PDB entry 5FVF | X-ray diffraction, 2.75 A resolution | chains B and C of the 4 polymer chains in the assembly

Chain B (and C):
Name: Green to red photoconvertible GFP-like protein EosFP
From: Lobophyllia hemprichii
Notes: chain C of this document is another copy of the same molecule, construct and numbering; everything in this record applies to it too
Reference sequence: Q5S6Z9 (Q5S6Z9_LOBHE); aligned to UniProt positions 1-223 over residues 1-223
Chain sequence (223 residues; row label = number of the first residue in the row; note: 2 numbers in that range are skipped by the numbering (no residue carries them; nothing is unmodelled there); numbers below 1 keep their minus sign (His-1 is residue -1)):
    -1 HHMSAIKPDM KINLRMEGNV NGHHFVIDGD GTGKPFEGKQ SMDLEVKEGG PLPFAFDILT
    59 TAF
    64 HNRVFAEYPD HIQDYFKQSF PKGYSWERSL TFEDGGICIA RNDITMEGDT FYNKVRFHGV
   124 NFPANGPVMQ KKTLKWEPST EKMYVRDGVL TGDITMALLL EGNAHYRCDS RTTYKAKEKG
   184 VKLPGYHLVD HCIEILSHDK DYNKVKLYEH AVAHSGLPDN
Differences from the reference sequence: expression tag (-1 to 0); chromophore (64, 64, 64); engineered mutation Ser173 (Phe in Q5S6Z9), Leu191 (Phe in Q5S6Z9)
Modified positions: His64 (chromophore; 5SQ)
Covalent attachments: covalent link Phe61-His64

Interface between chain B and chain C:
Contacting residue pairs (36):
  Glu96(B) - Arg149(C)  salt bridge
  Glu140(B) - Tyr189(C)
  Pro141(B) - Tyr189(C)  hydrogen bond (backbone-side chain)
  Pro141(B) - Leu191(C)
  Pro141(B) - Ser218(C)
  Pro141(B) - Leu220(C)
  Thr143(B) - Thr143(C)
  Lys145(B) - Thr143(C)
  Lys145(B) - Thr158(C)
  Tyr147(B) - His168(C)
  Arg149(B) - Glu96(C)  salt bridge
  Arg149(B) - His168(C)
  Asp156(B) - Arg170(C)  salt bridge
  Thr158(B) - Lys145(C)  hydrogen bond
  Thr158(B) - Thr158(C)
  His168(B) - Tyr147(C)
  His168(B) - Arg149(C)
  His168(B) - Tyr189(C)
  Arg170(B) - Tyr147(C)
  Arg170(B) - Asp156(C)  salt bridge
  Arg170(B) - Arg174(C)
  Arg174(B) - Arg170(C)
  Tyr189(B) - Glu140(C)
  Tyr189(B) - Pro141(C)  hydrogen bond (side chain-backbone)
  Tyr189(B) - His168(C)
  Asp193(B) - Leu220(C)
  Cys195(B) - Leu220(C)  hydrophobic
  Cys195(B) - Pro221(C)  hydrophobic
  His213(B) - Leu220(C)
  His213(B) - Pro221(C)
  Ser218(B) - Pro141(C)
  Leu220(B) - Pro141(C)
  Leu220(B) - Asp193(C)
  Leu220(B) - Cys195(C)  hydrophobic
  Leu220(B) - His213(C)
  Pro221(B) - Cys195(C)
Other interface residues (no listed pair), chain B (26 interface residues in all): Ser142, Ala160, Leu191, His194, Ala214, Val215, Gly219
Other interface residues (no listed pair), chain C (25 interface residues in all): Ala160, His194, Ala214, Val215, Gly219

In short:
Chain B and chain C form an interface of 26 and 25 residues respectively; the contacts include 3 hydrogen
bonds and 4 salt bridges. Polar contacts include Glu96(B)-Arg149(C), Asp156(B)-Arg170(C) and
Pro141(B)-Tyr189(C).
Both chains are Green to red photoconvertible GFP-like protein EosFP (Lobophyllia hemprichii). Entry 5FVF
(Room temperature structure of IrisFP) was determined by X-ray diffraction, deposited together with 5FVG and
5FVI.
